Entry 9GUV (electron microscopy, 3.00 A resolution); this record covers chains A and E of the 24 polymer chains in the assembly.

# Chain A
Molecule: 16S ribosomal RNA
Organism: Escherichia coli K-12
Sequence (1541 nucleotides; row label = number of the first residue in the row):
     1 AAAUUGAAGAGUUUGAUCAUGGCUCAGAUUGAACGCUGGCGGCAGGCCUA
    51 ACACAUGCAAGUCGAACGGUAACAGGAAGAAGCUUGCUUCUUUGCUGACG
   101 AGUGGCGGACGGGUGAGUAAUGUCUGGGAAACUGCCUGAUGGAGGGGGAU
   151 AACUACUGGAAACGGUAGCUAAUACCGCAUAACGUCGCAAGACCAAAGAG
   201 GGGUACCUUCGGGCCUCUUGCCAUCGGAUGUGCCCAGAUGGGAUUAGCUA
   251 GUAGGUGGGGUAACGGCUCACCUAGGCGACGAUCCCUAGCUGGUCUGAGA
   301 GGAUGACCAGCCACACUGGAACUGAGACACGGUCCAGACUCCUACGGGAG
   351 GCAGCAGUGGGGAAUAUUGCACAAUGGGCGCAAGCCUGAUGCAGCCAUGC
   401 CGCGUGUAUGAAGAAGGCCUUCGGGUUGUAAAGUACUUUCAGCGGGGAGG
   451 AAGGGAGUAAAGUUAAUACCUUUGCUCAUUGACGUUACCCGCAGAAGAAG
   501 CACCGGCUAACUCCGUGCCAGCAGCCXCGGUAAUACGGAGGGUGCAAGCG
   551 UUAAUCGGAAUUACUGGGCGUAAAGCGCACGCAGGCGGUUUGUUAAGUCA
   601 GAUGUGAAAUCCCCGGGCUCAACCUGGGAACUGCAUCUGAUACUGGCAAG
   651 CUUGAGUCUCGUAGAGGGGGGUAGAAUUCCAGGUGUAGCGGUGAAAUGCG
   701 UAGAGAUCUGGAGGAAUACCGGUGGCGAAGGCGGCCCCCUGGACGAAGAC
   751 UGACGCUCAGGUGCGAAAGCGUGGGGAGCAAACAGGAUUAGAUACCCUGG
   801 UAGUCCACGCCGUAAACGAUGUCGACUUGGAGGUUGUGCCCUUGAGGCGU
   851 GGCUUCCGGAGCUAACGCGUUAAGUCGACCGCCUGGGGAGUACGGCCGCA
   901 AGGUUAAAACUCAAAUGAAUUGACGGGGGCCCGCACAAGCGGUGGAGCAU
   951 GUGGUUUAAUUCGAUGXAACGCGAAGAACCUUACCUGGUCUUGACAUCCA
  1001 CGGAAGUUUUCAGAGAUGAGAAUGUGCCUUCGGGAACCGUGAGACAGGUG
  1051 CUGCAUGGCUGUCGUCAGCUCGUGUUGUGAAAUGUUGGGUUAAGUCCCGC
  1101 AACGAGCGCAACCCUUAUCCUUUGUUGCCAGCGGUCCGGCCGGGAACUCA
  1151 AAGGAGACUGCCAGUGAUAAACUGGAGGAAGGUGGGGAUGACGUCAAGUC
  1201 AUCAUGGCCCUUACGACCAGGGCUACACACGUGCUACAAUGGCGCAUACA
  1251 AAGAGAAGCGACCUCGCGAGAGCAAGCGGACCUCAUAAAGUGCGUCGUAG
  1301 UCCGGAUUGGAGUCUGCAACUCGACUCCAUGAAGUCGGAAUCGCUAGUAA
  1351 UCGUGGAUCAGAAUGCCACGGUGAAUACGUUCCCGGGCCUUGUACACACC
  1401 GCCCGUXACACCAUGGGAGUGGGUUGCAAAAGAAGUAGGUAGCUUAACCU
  1451 UCGGGAGGGCGCUUACCACUUUGUGAUUCAUGACUGGGGUGAAGUCGUAA
  1501 CAAGGUAACCGUAGGGGAACCUGCGGUUGGAUCACCUCCUU
Disordered / not traced: 1492-1493
Modified positions: PSU (pseudouridine-5'-monophosphate) at position 516, G7M (N7-methyl-guanosine-5'-monophosphate) at position 527, 2MG (2N-methylguanosine-5'-monophosphate) at position 966, 5MC (5-methylcytidine-5'-monophosphate) at position 967, 2MG (2N-methylguanosine-5'-monophosphate) at position 1207, 4OC (4n,o2'-methylcytidine-5'-monophosphate) at position 1402, 5MC (5-methylcytidine-5'-monophosphate) at position 1407, UR3 (3-methyluridine-5'-monophoshate) at position 1498, 2MG (2N-methylguanosine-5'-monophosphate) at position 1516, MA6 (6N-dimethyladenosine-5'-monophoshate) at position 1518, MA6 (6N-dimethyladenosine-5'-monophoshate) at position 1519
Bound ions: Mg2+ site 1 near G21 (its only coordinating residue here); Mg2+ site 2: A59, U387; Mg2+ site 3 near G100 (its only coordinating residue here); Mg2+ site 4: A109, G331; Mg2+ site 5: A116, G117, G289; Mg2+ site 6: A174, C175; Mg2+ site 7: U180, A195; Mg2+ site 8: G299, G558; Mg2+ site 9 near C352 (its only coordinating residue here); Mg2+ site 10: A509, A510; Mg2+ site 11: PSU_516, A533; Mg2+ site 12 near A547 (its only coordinating residue here); 43 more Mg2+ sites not listed

# Chain E
Protein: Small ribosomal subunit protein uS4
Organism: Escherichia coli K-12
UniProt: C4ZUF1 (RS4_ECOBW); numbering as in UniProt (aligned over 1-206)
Sequence (206 residues; row label = number of the first residue in the row):
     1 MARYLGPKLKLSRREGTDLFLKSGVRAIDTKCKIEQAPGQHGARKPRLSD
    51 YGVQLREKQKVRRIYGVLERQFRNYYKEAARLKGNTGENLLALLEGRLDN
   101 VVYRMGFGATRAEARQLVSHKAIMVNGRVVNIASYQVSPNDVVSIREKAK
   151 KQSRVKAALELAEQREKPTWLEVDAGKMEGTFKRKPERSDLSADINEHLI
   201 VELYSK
Disordered / not traced: 1

# Chain A / chain E interface
Contacting residue pairs (111):
  U5(A) / Gly-84(E)  hydrogen bond to the base
  A8(A) / Gln-54(E)  base contact
  A8(A) / Glu-202(E)  hydrogen bond to the base
  A8(A) / Leu-203(E)  base contact
  A8(A) / Ser-205(E)  base contact
  A8(A) / Lys-206(E)  base contact
  C400(A) / Arg-70(E)  salt bridge to the phosphate
  C401(A) / Arg-70(E)  salt bridge to the phosphate
  C401(A) / Asn-74(E)  hydrogen bond to the phosphate
  G402(A) / Gln-71(E)  phosphate contact
  G402(A) / Ile-132(E)  phosphate contact
  G402(A) / Ser-134(E)  phosphate contact
  C403(A) / Ala-2(E)  base contact
  C403(A) / Gln-71(E)  phosphate contact
  C403(A) / Ile-132(E)  phosphate contact
  C403(A) / Ser-134(E)  hydrogen bond to the phosphate
  G404(A) / Ala-2(E)  hydrogen bond to the base
  G404(A) / Arg-115(E)  salt bridge to the phosphate
  G404(A) / Ser-119(E)  sugar contact
  U405(A) / Ala-2(E)  hydrogen bond to the base
  U405(A) / Arg-3(E)  hydrogen bond to the base
  U405(A) / Leu-5(E)  base contact
  G406(A) / Leu-5(E)  phosphate contact
  G406(A) / Gln-116(E)  hydrogen bond to the sugar
  U407(A) / Lys-8(E)  salt bridge to the phosphate
  U407(A) / Ala-112(E)  phosphate contact
  U407(A) / Glu-113(E)  hydrogen bond to the sugar
  U407(A) / Gln-116(E)  hydrogen bond to the sugar
  A408(A) / Ser-23(E)  hydrogen bond to the phosphate
  A408(A) / Thr-110(E)  hydrogen bond to the phosphate
  A408(A) / Ala-112(E)  phosphate contact
  U409(A) / Lys-22(E)  phosphate contact
  U409(A) / Ser-23(E)  hydrogen bond to the phosphate
  U409(A) / Val-25(E)  phosphate contact
  G410(A) / Arg-26(E)  salt bridge to the phosphate
  G410(A) / Lys-31(E)  salt bridge to the phosphate
  A411(A) / Arg-26(E)  salt bridge to the phosphate
  G413(A) / Lys-31(E)  base contact
  G413(A) / Cys-32(E)  base contact
  U426(A) / Lys-33(E)  salt bridge to the phosphate
  U426(A) / Gln-36(E)  phosphate contact
  U426(A) / Gly-39(E)  sugar contact
  U426(A) / Gln-40(E)  sugar contact
  U427(A) / Arg-13(E)  salt bridge to the phosphate
  U427(A) / Pro-38(E)  phosphate contact
  U427(A) / Gly-39(E)  hydrogen bond to the phosphate
  G428(A) / Pro-7(E)  phosphate contact
  G428(A) / Lys-10(E)  salt bridge to the phosphate
  G428(A) / Arg-13(E)  phosphate contact
  U429(A) / Leu-9(E)  sugar contact
  U429(A) / Arg-13(E)  salt bridge to the phosphate
  U429(A) / Lys-22(E)  phosphate contact
  U429(A) / Lys-31(E)  hydrogen bond to the sugar
  U429(A) / Cys-32(E)  phosphate contact
  A430(A) / Pro-7(E)  phosphate contact
  A430(A) / Lys-8(E)  hydrogen bond to the phosphate
  A430(A) / Leu-9(E)  hydrogen bond to the phosphate
  A430(A) / Lys-22(E)  salt bridge to the phosphate
  C436(A) / Arg-154(E)  sugar contact
  U437(A) / His-120(E)  hydrogen bond to the sugar
  U437(A) / Gln-152(E)  hydrogen bond to the phosphate
  U437(A) / Arg-154(E)  hydrogen bond to the sugar
  U438(A) / His-120(E)  hydrogen bond to the sugar
  U439(A) / Ser-119(E)  hydrogen bond to the sugar
  U439(A) / His-120(E)  sugar contact
  U439(A) / Lys-121(E)  phosphate contact
  U439(A) / Asn-131(E)  hydrogen bond to the sugar
  C440(A) / Lys-121(E)  phosphate contact
  C490(A) / Arg-146(E)  salt bridge to the phosphate
  A495(A) / His-120(E)  base contact
  A499(A) / Ala-2(E)  base contact
  U508(A) / Tyr-51(E)  sugar contact
  A509(A) / Ser-49(E)  hydrogen bond to the phosphate
  A509(A) / Tyr-51(E)  phosphate contact
  A509(A) / Gly-52(E)  sugar contact
  A509(A) / Leu-55(E)  sugar contact
  A510(A) / Leu-48(E)  phosphate contact
  C511(A) / His-41(E)  hydrogen bond to the base
  C511(A) / Arg-44(E)  phosphate contact
  U512(A) / Gln-40(E)  hydrogen bond to the sugar
  U512(A) / His-41(E)  hydrogen bond to the sugar
  U512(A) / Arg-44(E)  salt bridge to the phosphate
  G540(A) / Gln-40(E)  base contact
  G541(A) / Gly-39(E)  sugar contact
  G541(A) / Gln-40(E)  hydrogen bond to the sugar
  G542(A) / Lys-10(E)  salt bridge to the phosphate
  G542(A) / Arg-14(E)  hydrogen bond to the phosphate
  G542(A) / Pro-38(E)  sugar contact
  G542(A) / Gly-39(E)  sugar contact
  U543(A) / Arg-14(E)  salt bridge to the phosphate
  U543(A) / Arg-56(E)  hydrogen bond to the phosphate
  G544(A) / Arg-56(E)  salt bridge to the phosphate
  G544(A) / Gln-59(E)  phosphate contact
  G544(A) / Arg-63(E)  salt bridge to the phosphate
  C545(A) / Lys-58(E)  salt bridge to the phosphate
  C545(A) / Gln-59(E)  hydrogen bond to the phosphate
  C545(A) / Arg-62(E)  salt bridge to the phosphate
  C545(A) / Glu-69(E)  phosphate contact
  A546(A) / Tyr-4(E)  base contact
  A546(A) / Leu-68(E)  phosphate contact
  A546(A) / Glu-69(E)  hydrogen bond to the phosphate
  A546(A) / Arg-70(E)  hydrogen bond to the phosphate
  A547(A) / Ala-2(E)  phosphate contact
  A547(A) / Leu-68(E)  phosphate contact
  C613(A) / Arg-81(E)  salt bridge to the phosphate
  C614(A) / Arg-81(E)  salt bridge to the phosphate
  U619(A) / Val-130(E)  base contact
  U619(A) / Asn-131(E)  hydrogen bond to the base
  U619(A) / Ile-132(E)  base contact
  C620(A) / Ile-132(E)  base contact
  C620(A) / Tyr-135(E)  sugar contact
Interface residues without a listed pair, chain A (49 interface residues in all): A2, C419, C489, G491
Interface residues without a listed pair, chain E (71 interface residues in all): Leu-21, Gly-24, Thr-30, Arg-73, Ala-80, Lys-83, Thr-86, Val-129, Ala-133, Lys-148

# Summary
49 residues of chain A face 71 of chain E across their interface, with 34 hydrogen bonds and 22 salt bridges.
Polar contacts include U5(A)/Gly-84(E), A8(A)/Glu-202(E) and G404(A)/Ala-2(E). A59(A) and U387(A) form the
Mg2+ site 2. A109(A) and G331(A) form the Mg2+ site 4.
Here chain A is 16S ribosomal RNA and chain E is Small ribosomal subunit protein uS4, both from Escherichia
coli K-12. Entry 9GUV (30S mRNA delivery complex (closed-head)) was determined by electron microscopy,
deposited together with 9GUP, 9GUQ, 9GUR, 9GUS, 9GUT, 9GUU, 9GUW and 9GUX.
